PDB entry 5IAY | solution NMR | chains A and B

== Chain A ==
Molecule: E3 ubiquitin-protein ligase UHRF1
Organism: Homo sapiens
Notes: EC 6.3.2.-
UniProtKB: Q96T88 (UHRF1_HUMAN); residues 134-285 here = UniProt positions 134-285
Chain sequence (152 residues; numbered 134 to 285; the number before each row is that of its first residue):
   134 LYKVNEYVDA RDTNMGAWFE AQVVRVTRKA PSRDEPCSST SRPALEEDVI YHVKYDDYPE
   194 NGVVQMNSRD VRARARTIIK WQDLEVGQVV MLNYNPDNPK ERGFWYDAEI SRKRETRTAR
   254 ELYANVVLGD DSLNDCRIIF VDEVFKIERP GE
Curated features (UniProtKB/Swiss-Prot):
  - modified residue: Ser-165 (Phosphoserine)
  - cross-link: Lys-279 (Glycyl lysine isopeptide (Lys-Gly) (interchain with G-Cter in SUMO2))
  - mutagenesis: Asp-142 (D142A: Impaired binding to histone H3 without affecting the protein folding; when associated with A-153), Asp-145 (D145A: Impaired binding to histone H3), Phe-152 (F152A: Impaired binding to histone H3), Glu-153 (E153A: Impaired binding to histone H3 without affecting the protein folding; when associated with A-142), Tyr-188 (Y188A: Impaired binding to histone H3), Asp-190 (D190A: Slightly impaired binding to histone H3), Tyr-191 (Y191A: Impaired binding to histone H3)

== Chain B ==
Molecule: Spacer
Organism: Homo sapiens
Chain sequence (16 residues; row label = number of the first residue in the row):
   642 TGKGKWKRKS AGGGPS
From the paper describing this entry:
  - post-translational modification sites: Ser-651 (citing earlier work)

== How chain A and chain B interact ==
Contacting residue pairs (24; chain A residue first):
  Tyr-140(A) with Thr-642(B)
  Asp-142(A) with Arg-649(B)
  Trp-151(A) with Arg-649(B)
  Phe-152(A) with Arg-649(B)
  Glu-153(A) with Trp-647(B); Lys-648(B); Arg-649(B)
  Asp-189(A) with Lys-648(B)
  Asp-190(A) with Lys-648(B)
  Arg-207(A) with Arg-649(B)
  Asn-226(A) with Lys-650(B); Ser-651(B)
  Asn-228(A) with Gly-653(B); Gly-654(B)
  Arg-235(A) with Ala-652(B); Gly-653(B)
  Gly-236(A) with Ala-652(B); Gly-653(B)
  Phe-237(A) with Ala-652(B); Gly-653(B); Gly-654(B)
  Trp-238(A) with Arg-649(B); Lys-650(B); Ser-651(B)
Interface residues without a listed pair, chain A (18 interface residues in all): Gln-155, Asn-231, Glu-234, Glu-276
Interface residues without a listed pair, chain B (10 interface residues in all): Lys-646
The authors on this interface:
  - residue pairs: Asp-142(A)/Arg-649(B), Glu-153(A)/Arg-649(B), Asp-189(A)/Lys-648(B) (backbone contact), Asp-190(A)/Lys-648(B) (hydrogen bond), Asn-228(A)/Gly-653(B), Gly-236(A)/Ser-651(B) (backbone contact), Trp-238(A)/Ser-651(B) (backbone contact)
  - interface residues, chain A: Asn-228(A)
  - hot spots on chain A (mutagenesis) - D142A/E153A: abolished binding to Spacer (chain B)
  - interface residues, chain B: Lys-650(B), Ala-652(B), Gly-653(B), Gly-654(B)
  - hot spots on chain B (mutagenesis) - K648D, R649A (13-fold), S651D: decreased binding to E3 ubiquitin-protein ligase UHRF1 (chain A)

== Overview ==
Chain A and chain B form an interface of 18 and 10 residues respectively. The paper describes contacts between
Asp-142(A) and Arg-649(B), Glu-153(A) and Arg-649(B) and Asn-228(A) and Gly-653(B); backbone contacts between
Asp-189(A) and Lys-648(B), Gly-236(A) and Ser-651(B) and Trp-238(A) and Ser-651(B); a hydrogen bond between
Asp-190(A) and Lys-648(B). From the paper: K648D, R649A and S651D of chain B reduce binding to E3
ubiquitin-protein ligase UHRF1 (chain A); interface residues Asn-228(A) and Lys-650(B) among others.
Here chain A is E3 ubiquitin-protein ligase UHRF1 and chain B is Spacer, both from Homo sapiens. Entry 5IAY
(NMR structure of UHRF1 Tandem Tudor Domains in a complex with Spacer peptide) was determined by solution NMR.
